3S7T - chain A; structure by X-ray diffraction, 2.81 A resolution.

== Chain A ==
Name: Putative uncharacterized protein yvmC
From: Bacillus licheniformis
UniProtKB: Q65EX3 (Q65EX3_BACLD); residues 1-249 here = UniProt positions 1-249
Sequence (257 residues; each row starts with the number of its first residue):
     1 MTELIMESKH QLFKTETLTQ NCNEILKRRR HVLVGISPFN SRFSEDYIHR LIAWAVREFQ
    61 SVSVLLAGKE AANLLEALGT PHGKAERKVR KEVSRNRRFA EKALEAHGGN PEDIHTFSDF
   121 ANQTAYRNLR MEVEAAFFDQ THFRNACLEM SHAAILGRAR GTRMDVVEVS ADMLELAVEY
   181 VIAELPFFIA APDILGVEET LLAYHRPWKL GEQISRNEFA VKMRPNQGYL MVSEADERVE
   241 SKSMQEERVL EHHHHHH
Disordered / not traced: 1-11, 157-166, 236-257
Sequence notes: expression tag (250-257)
Modified residues: Mse1, Mse6, Mse164, Mse244 (selenomethionine); Mse131, Mse150, Mse173, Mse223, Mse231 (selenomethionine; parent Met)

== Summary ==
Chain A is Putative uncharacterized protein yvmC (Bacillus licheniformis); the structure, Crystal structure of
SeMet B. licheniformis CDPS YvmC-Blic, was determined by X-ray diffraction together with 3OQH, 3OQI and 3OQJ
from the same study.
